Entry 9CHZ (electron microscopy, 2.90 A resolution); this record covers chains E and F of the 16 polymer chains in the assembly.

== Chain E (and F) ==
Protein: Rubisco large subunit
From: Anthoceros agrestis
Notes: chain F of this document is another copy of the same molecule, construct and numbering; everything in this record applies to it too
Sequence (475 residues; numbered 1 to 475; the number before each row is that of its first residue):
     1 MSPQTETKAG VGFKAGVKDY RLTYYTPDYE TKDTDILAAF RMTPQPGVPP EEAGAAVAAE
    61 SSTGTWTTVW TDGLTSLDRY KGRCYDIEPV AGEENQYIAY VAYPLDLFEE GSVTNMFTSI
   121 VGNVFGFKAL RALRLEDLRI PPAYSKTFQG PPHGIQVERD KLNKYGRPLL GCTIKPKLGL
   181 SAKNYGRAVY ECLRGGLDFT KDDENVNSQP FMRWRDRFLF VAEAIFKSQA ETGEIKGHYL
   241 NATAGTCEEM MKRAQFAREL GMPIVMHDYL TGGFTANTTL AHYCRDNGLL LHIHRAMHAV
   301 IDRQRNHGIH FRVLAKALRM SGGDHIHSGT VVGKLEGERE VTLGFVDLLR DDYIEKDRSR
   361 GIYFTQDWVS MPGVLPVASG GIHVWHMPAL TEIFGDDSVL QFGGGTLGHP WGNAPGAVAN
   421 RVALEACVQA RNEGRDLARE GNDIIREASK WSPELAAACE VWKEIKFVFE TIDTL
Disordered / not traced: 1-11
Modified / non-standard residues: Lys201 (lysine nz-carboxylic acid; KCX)
Bound ions: Mg2+: Lys201, Asp203, Glu204 (together with 2-carboxyarabinitol-1,5-diphosphate)
Ligand contacts:
  - 2-carboxyarabinitol-1,5-diphosphate (CAP), molecule 1: Thr65, Trp66, Asn123
  - 2-carboxyarabinitol-1,5-diphosphate (CAP), molecule 2: Thr173, Lys175, Lys177, Lys201, Asp203, Glu204, His294, Arg295, His327, Gly329, Lys334, Leu335, Ser379, Gly380, Gly381, Gly403, Gly404

== How chain E and chain F interact ==
Contacting residue pairs - 132 pairs, chain E then chain F:
  Phe13(E) - His409(F)
  Val17(E) - Ile465(F)  hydrophobic
  Gln45(E) - Glu470(F)
  Glu60(E) - Lys177(F)
  Glu60(E) - Lys334(F)  salt bridge
  Ser61(E) - Asn205(F)
  Ser62(E) - Lys177(F)
  Thr63(E) - Leu178(F)
  Gly64(E) - Lys177(F)
  Thr65(E) - Lys175(F)
  Trp66(E) - Gly381(F)
  Trp66(E) - His383(F)
  Thr67(E) - Gly404(F)
  Thr67(E) - Trp462(F)
  Thr68(E) - Gly408(F)
  Val69(E) - Leu407(F)
  Trp70(E) - Leu407(F)
  Trp70(E) - Asn413(F)
  Thr71(E) - Lys175(F)  hydrogen bond (side chain-backbone)
  Thr71(E) - Pro176(F)
  Asp72(E) - Pro176(F)
  Leu74(E) - Asn184(F)
  Thr75(E) - Gly179(F)  hydrogen bond (side chain-backbone)
  Asp106(E) - Phe211(F)
  Leu107(E) - Gln209(F)  hydrogen bond (backbone-side chain)
  Glu109(E) - Asn207(F)
  Glu109(E) - Ser208(F)
  Glu109(E) - Arg253(F)  salt bridge
  Glu110(E) - Arg213(F)  salt bridge
  Ser112(E) - Gly245(F)
  Thr114(E) - Thr271(F)
  Asn115(E) - Asn207(F)  hydrogen bond
  Thr118(E) - Glu204(F)
  Thr118(E) - Thr271(F)
  Ser119(E) - Asn205(F)
  Val121(E) - Met297(F)
  Gly122(E) - Met297(F)
  Asn123(E) - Glu204(F)  hydrogen bond
  Phe125(E) - Arg303(F)
  Gly126(E) - Ala299(F)
  Gly126(E) - Leu335(F)
  Gly126(E) - Glu336(F)
  Phe127(E) - Arg303(F)  hydrogen bond (backbone-side chain)
  Phe127(E) - Leu335(F)  hydrophobic
  Lys128(E) - Val331(F)
  Lys128(E) - Gly333(F)  hydrogen bond (side chain-backbone)
  Lys128(E) - Lys334(F)
  Lys128(E) - Leu335(F)
  Lys128(E) - Glu336(F)
  Lys128(E) - Phe467(F)
  Lys128(E) - Phe469(F)
  Leu130(E) - Arg303(F)  hydrogen bond (backbone-side chain)
  Arg131(E) - Gln304(F)  hydrogen bond (backbone-side chain)
  Lys175(E) - Thr71(F)  hydrogen bond (backbone-side chain)
  Pro176(E) - Thr71(F)
  Pro176(E) - Asp72(F)
  Lys177(E) - Glu60(F)
  Lys177(E) - Ser62(F)
  Lys177(E) - Gly64(F)
  Leu178(E) - Thr63(F)
  Gly179(E) - Thr75(F)  hydrogen bond (backbone-side chain)
  Asn184(E) - Leu74(F)
  Glu204(E) - Thr118(F)
  Glu204(E) - Asn123(F)  hydrogen bond
  Asn205(E) - Ser61(F)
  Asn205(E) - Ser119(F)
  Asn207(E) - Glu109(F)
  Asn207(E) - Asn115(F)  hydrogen bond
  Ser208(E) - Glu109(F)
  Gln209(E) - Leu107(F)  hydrogen bond (side chain-backbone)
  Phe211(E) - Asp106(F)
  Arg213(E) - Glu110(F)  salt bridge
  Ala244(E) - Thr275(F)  hydrogen bond (backbone-side chain)
  Gly245(E) - Ser112(F)
  Gly245(E) - Thr278(F)
  Thr246(E) - Thr275(F)
  Thr246(E) - Thr279(F)
  Cys247(E) - Cys247(F)  hydrogen bond
  Cys247(E) - Thr275(F)
  Cys247(E) - Thr279(F)
  Arg253(E) - Glu109(F)  salt bridge
  Thr271(E) - Thr114(F)
  Thr271(E) - Thr118(F)
  Gly272(E) - Gly273(F)
  Gly272(E) - Phe274(F)
  Gly272(E) - Thr275(F)
  Gly273(E) - Gly272(F)
  Gly273(E) - Gly273(F)
  Phe274(E) - Gly272(F)
  Thr275(E) - Ala244(F)  hydrogen bond (side chain-backbone)
  Thr275(E) - Thr246(F)
  Thr275(E) - Cys247(F)
  Thr275(E) - Gly272(F)
  Thr278(E) - Gly245(F)
  Thr279(E) - Cys247(F)
  Thr279(E) - Glu248(F)
  Met297(E) - Val121(F)
  Met297(E) - Gly122(F)
  Ala299(E) - His307(F)  hydrogen bond (backbone-side chain)
  Val300(E) - His307(F)
  Arg303(E) - Phe125(F)
  Arg303(E) - Phe127(F)  hydrogen bond (side chain-backbone)
  Arg303(E) - Leu130(F)  hydrogen bond (side chain-backbone)
  Arg303(E) - His307(F)
  Gln304(E) - Arg131(F)
  Gln304(E) - His307(F)
  His307(E) - Ala299(F)  hydrogen bond (side chain-backbone)
  His307(E) - Val300(F)
  His307(E) - Arg303(F)
  His307(E) - Gln304(F)
  Val331(E) - Lys128(F)
  Gly333(E) - Lys128(F)  hydrogen bond (backbone-side chain)
  Lys334(E) - Glu60(F)  salt bridge
  Lys334(E) - Lys128(F)
  Leu335(E) - Gly126(F)
  Leu335(E) - Phe127(F)  hydrophobic
  Leu335(E) - Lys128(F)
  Glu336(E) - Gly126(F)
  Glu336(E) - Lys128(F)
  Gly381(E) - Trp66(F)
  His383(E) - Trp66(F)
  Gly404(E) - Thr67(F)
  Leu407(E) - Val69(F)
  Leu407(E) - Trp70(F)
  Gly408(E) - Ala15(F)
  Gly408(E) - Thr68(F)
  His409(E) - Phe13(F)
  Asn413(E) - Trp70(F)
  Trp462(E) - Thr67(F)
  Ile465(E) - Val17(F)  hydrophobic
  Phe469(E) - Lys128(F)
  Glu470(E) - Gln45(F)
Also at the interface, not in a pair above, chain E (103 interface residues in all): Ala15, Tyr80, Phe108, Ala129, Pro210, Thr243, Glu248, Asp268, Ala276, Ala296, Ile301, Asn306, Gly308, Ile309, Val332, Ile382, Gly405, Pro410, Phe467, Ile472
Also at the interface, not in a pair above, chain F (103 interface residues in all): Thr65, Tyr80, Phe108, Ala129, Pro210, Thr243, Asp268, Ala276, Ala296, Ile301, Asn306, Gly308, Ile309, Val332, Ile382, Gly405, Pro410, Ile472

== In short ==
The chain E/chain F interface involves 103 residues from each chain, with 22 hydrogen bonds and 6 salt
bridges. Among the polar pairs are Glu60(E)-Lys334(F), Glu109(E)-Arg253(F) and Glu110(E)-Arg213(F). Chain E
binds 2-carboxyarabinitol-1,5-diphosphate. Lys201(E), Asp203(E) and Glu204(E) coordinate Mg2+.
Chain E and chain F are both Rubisco large subunit (Anthoceros agrestis); the structure, Anthoceros agrestis
Rubisco assembled with Raf1 Raf2 and BSD2, was determined by electron microscopy (same publication as 9CI1,
9CI2 and 9CK5).
